PDB entry 3ZQ1 | electron microscopy, 15.90 A resolution (very low resolution: no residue pairs are listed; an interface is given only as per-side residue counts) | chains H and N of the 21 polymer chains in the assembly

== Chain H (and N) ==
Molecule: 60 kDa chaperonin
From: Escherichia coli BL21
Notes: chain N of this document is another copy of the same molecule, construct and numbering; everything in this record applies to it too
UniProt: P0A6F5 (CH60_ECOLI); residue numbers follow UniProt; this construct covers 2-527
Amino-acid sequence (526 residues; each row starts with the number of its first residue):
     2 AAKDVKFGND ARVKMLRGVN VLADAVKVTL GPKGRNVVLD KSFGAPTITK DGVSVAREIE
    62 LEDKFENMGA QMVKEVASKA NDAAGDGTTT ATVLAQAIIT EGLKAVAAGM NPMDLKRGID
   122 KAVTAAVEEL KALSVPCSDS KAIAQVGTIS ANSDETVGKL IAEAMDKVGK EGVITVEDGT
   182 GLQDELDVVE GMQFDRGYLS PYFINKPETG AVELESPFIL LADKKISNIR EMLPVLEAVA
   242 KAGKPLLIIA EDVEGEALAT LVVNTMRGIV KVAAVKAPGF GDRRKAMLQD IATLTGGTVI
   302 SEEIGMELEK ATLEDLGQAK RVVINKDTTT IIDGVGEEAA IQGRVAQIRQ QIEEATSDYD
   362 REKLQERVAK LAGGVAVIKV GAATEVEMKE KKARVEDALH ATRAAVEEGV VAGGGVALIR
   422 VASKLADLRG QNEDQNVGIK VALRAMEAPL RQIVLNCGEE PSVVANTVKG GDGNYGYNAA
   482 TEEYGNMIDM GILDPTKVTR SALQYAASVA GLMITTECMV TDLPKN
Unresolved in the structure: 527
What the authors report for this chain:
  - mutagenesis - D398A: abolished catalytic activity on ATP (citing earlier work)

== Chain H / chain N interface ==
At this resolution (16 A) residue pairs are not listed: 18 residues of chain H and 21 of chain N lie at the interface.

== Summary ==
18 residues of chain H face 21 of chain N across their interface. The paper reports that D398A of chain H
abolishes catalytic activity on ATP.
Both chains are 60 kDa chaperonin (Escherichia coli BL21). Entry 3ZQ1 (Visualizing GroEL-ES in the Act of
Encapsulating a Non-Native Substrate Protein) was determined by electron microscopy together with 3ZPZ and
3ZQ0 from the same study.
